PDB entry 6DG5 | X-ray diffraction, 2.52 A resolution | chains A and B of the 3 polymer chains in the assembly

== Chain A ==
Protein: Neoleukin-2/15
Source organism: synthetic construct
Chain sequence (104 residues; row label = number of the first residue in the row; numbers below 1 keep their minus sign (Gly-3 is residue -3)):
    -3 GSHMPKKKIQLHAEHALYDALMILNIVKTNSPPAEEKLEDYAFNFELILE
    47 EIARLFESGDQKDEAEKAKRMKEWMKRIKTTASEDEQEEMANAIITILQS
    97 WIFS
Unresolved in the structure: -3 to 0, 26-32

== Chain B ==
Protein: Interleukin-2 receptor subunit beta
Source organism: Mus musculus
Reference sequence: P16297 (IL2RB_MOUSE); numbering as in UniProt (aligned over 27-235)
Chain sequence (209 residues; each row starts with the number of its first residue):
    27 AVKNCSHLECFYNSRANVSCMWSHEEALNVTTCHVHAKSNLRHWNKTCEL
    77 TLVRQASWACNLILGSFPESQSLTSVDLLDINVVCWEEKGWRRVKTCDFH
   127 PFDNLRLVAPHSLQVLHIDTQRCNISWKVSQVSHYIEPYLEFEARRRLLG
   177 HSWEDASVLSLKQRQQWLFLEMLIPSTSYEVQVRVKAQRNNTGTWSPWSQ
   227 PLTFRTRPA
Unresolved in the structure: 51-53
Curated features (UniProtKB/Swiss-Prot):
  - motif: Trp221 to Ser225 (WSXWS motif)
  - glycosylation (N-linked (GlcNAc...) asparagine): Asn30, Asn43, Asn55, Asn71, Asn150, Asn216
Cystine bridges: Cys31-Cys123, Cys36-Cys46, Cys59-Cys111, Cys74-Cys86
Covalent attachments: glycan linked to Asn43; N-acetylglucosamine (NAG) linked to Asn150

== How chain A and chain B interact ==
Pairs across the interface - 25 pairs, chain A then chain B:
  Leu7(A) - Arg215(B)
  His8(A) - Val102(B)
  Glu10(A) - Tyr165(B)  hydrogen bond
  Glu10(A) - Arg215(B)  salt bridge
  His11(A) - Ser101(B)  hydrogen bond
  His11(A) - Tyr161(B)  hydrogen bond (side chain-backbone)
  His11(A) - Arg215(B)  hydrogen bond
  Tyr14(A) - His160(B)
  Tyr14(A) - Tyr161(B)
  Tyr14(A) - Pro164(B)
  Asp15(A) - His160(B)  salt bridge
  Asp15(A) - Tyr161(B)  hydrogen bond
  Lys33(A) - Glu95(B)  hydrogen bond (side chain-backbone)
  Lys33(A) - Ser96(B)
  Tyr37(A) - His160(B)
  Phe39(A) - Arg68(B)
  Asn40(A) - Arg68(B)  hydrogen bond
  Asn40(A) - Gln97(B)  hydrogen bond (side chain-backbone)
  Asn40(A) - Thr100(B)
  Asn40(A) - Tyr161(B)
  Leu43(A) - Leu67(B)  hydrophobic
  Leu43(A) - Arg68(B)
  Leu43(A) - Val102(B)
  Ile44(A) - Tyr161(B)
  Glu47(A) - Val102(B)
Interface residues without a listed pair, chain B (16 interface residues in all): Arg41, Asp103, Ile162

== Summary ==
13 residues of chain A face 16 of chain B across their interface; the contacts include 8 hydrogen bonds and 2
salt bridges. Polar contacts include Glu10(A)-Arg215(B), Asp15(A)-His160(B) and Glu10(A)-Tyr165(B).
N-acetylglucosamine is covalently linked to Asn150(B).
Chain A is Neoleukin-2/15 (synthetic construct) and chain B is Interleukin-2 receptor subunit beta (Mus
musculus); the structure, Structure of a de novo designed Interleukin-2/Interleukin-15 mimetic complex with
IL-2Rb and IL-2Rg, was determined by X-ray diffraction together with 6DG6 from the same study.
